4XQ5 - chains D and F of the 6 polymer chains in the assembly; structure by X-ray diffraction, 2.59 A resolution.

# Chain D (and F)
Name: Hemagglutinin HA2 chain
Organism: Influenza A virus
Notes: chain F of this document is another copy of the same molecule, construct and numbering; everything in this record applies to it too
Reference sequence: A0A059T4A1 (A0A059T4A1_9INFA); residues 2-174 here correspond to UniProt positions 342-514 (UniProt number = residue number + 340)
Chain sequence (180 residues; numbered 2 to 181; the number before each row is that of its first residue):
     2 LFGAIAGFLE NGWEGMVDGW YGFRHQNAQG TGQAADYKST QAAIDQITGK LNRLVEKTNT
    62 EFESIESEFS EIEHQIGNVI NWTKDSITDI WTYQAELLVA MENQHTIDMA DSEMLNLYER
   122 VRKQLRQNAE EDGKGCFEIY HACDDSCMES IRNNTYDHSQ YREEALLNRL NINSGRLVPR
Disordered / not traced: 59-60, 173-181 (chain F: 33, 173-181)
Construct notes: expression tag (175-181)
Disulfides: Cys-144/Cys-148

# Interface between chain D and chain F
Pairs across the interface (48):
  Leu-2(D) / Phe-3(F)
  Leu-2(D) / Ser-113(F)
  Leu-2(D) / Asn-117(F)
  Phe-3(D) / Phe-3(F)  hydrophobic
  Gly-4(D) / Asn-117(F)
  Gln-76(D) / Ile-73(F)
  Gln-76(D) / Ile-77(F)
  Ile-77(D) / Ile-77(F)  hydrophobic
  Asn-79(D) / Ser-65(F)
  Asn-79(D) / Ile-66(F)
  Val-80(D) / Ile-81(F)  hydrophobic
  Trp-83(D) / Phe-63(F)
  Trp-83(D) / Glu-64(F)
  Trp-83(D) / Ile-66(F)  hydrophobic
  Trp-83(D) / Thr-84(F)
  Trp-83(D) / Lys-85(F)
  Thr-84(D) / Thr-84(F)
  Asp-86(D) / Phe-63(F)
  Ser-87(D) / Phe-63(F)
  Asp-90(D) / Thr-61(F)  hydrogen bond
  Asp-90(D) / Phe-63(F)
  Asp-90(D) / Trp-92(F)
  Ile-91(D) / Ile-88(F)  hydrophobic
  Ile-91(D) / Ile-91(F)  hydrophobic
  Ile-91(D) / Trp-92(F)
  Tyr-94(D) / Trp-92(F)  hydrophobic
  Tyr-94(D) / Gln-95(F)
  Tyr-94(D) / Leu-99(F)
  Gln-95(D) / Gln-95(F)  hydrogen bond
  Leu-98(D) / Arg-54(F)
  Leu-98(D) / Leu-99(F)  hydrophobic
  Met-102(D) / Met-102(F)  hydrophobic
  Gln-105(D) / His-106(F)
  Tyr-119(D) / Lys-124(F)
  Glu-131(D) / Arg-127(F)  salt bridge
  Glu-131(D) / Gln-128(F)
  Glu-131(D) / Arg-163(F)  salt bridge
  Glu-132(D) / Arg-123(F)  salt bridge
  Glu-132(D) / Lys-124(F)
  Glu-132(D) / Arg-127(F)
  Gly-134(D) / Lys-124(F)
  Glu-139(D) / Arg-127(F)  salt bridge
  Tyr-141(D) / Arg-127(F)  hydrogen bond
  Tyr-141(D) / Arg-163(F)  hydrogen bond
  Arg-170(D) / Gln-128(F)  hydrogen bond
  Arg-170(D) / Arg-163(F)  hydrogen bond (backbone-side chain)
  Arg-170(D) / Leu-167(F)
  Leu-171(D) / Leu-171(F)  hydrophobic
Interface residues without a listed pair, chain D (31 interface residues in all): Phe-9, Ile-88, Glu-97, Ala-101, Asp-133
Interface residues without a listed pair, chain F (29 interface residues in all): Glu-114

# Summary
The interface between chain D and chain F involves 31 residues on one side and 29 on the other, with 6
hydrogen bonds and 4 salt bridges. Polar pairs include Glu-131(D)/Arg-127(F), Glu-131(D)/Arg-163(F) and
Glu-132(D)/Arg-123(F).
Both chains are Hemagglutinin HA2 chain (Influenza A virus). Entry 4XQ5 (Human-infecting H10N8 influenza virus
retains strong preference for avian-type receptors) was determined by X-ray diffraction together with 4XQO and
4XQU from the same study.
